PDB entry 7DNK | electron microscopy, 6.41 A resolution (low resolution: residue-level contacts below are approximate; hydrogen-bond / salt-bridge calls are withheld) | chains A and E of the 7 polymer chains in the assembly

== Chain A (and E) ==
Protein: Major capsid protein L1
From: Human papillomavirus type 58
Notes: chain E of this document is another copy of the same molecule, construct and numbering; everything in this record applies to it too
Reference sequence: P26535 (VL1_HPV58); residues -25 to 498 here correspond to UniProt positions 1-524 (UniProt number = residue number + 26)
Chain sequence (524 residues; row label = number of the first residue in the row; numbers below 1 keep their minus sign (Met-25 is residue -25)):
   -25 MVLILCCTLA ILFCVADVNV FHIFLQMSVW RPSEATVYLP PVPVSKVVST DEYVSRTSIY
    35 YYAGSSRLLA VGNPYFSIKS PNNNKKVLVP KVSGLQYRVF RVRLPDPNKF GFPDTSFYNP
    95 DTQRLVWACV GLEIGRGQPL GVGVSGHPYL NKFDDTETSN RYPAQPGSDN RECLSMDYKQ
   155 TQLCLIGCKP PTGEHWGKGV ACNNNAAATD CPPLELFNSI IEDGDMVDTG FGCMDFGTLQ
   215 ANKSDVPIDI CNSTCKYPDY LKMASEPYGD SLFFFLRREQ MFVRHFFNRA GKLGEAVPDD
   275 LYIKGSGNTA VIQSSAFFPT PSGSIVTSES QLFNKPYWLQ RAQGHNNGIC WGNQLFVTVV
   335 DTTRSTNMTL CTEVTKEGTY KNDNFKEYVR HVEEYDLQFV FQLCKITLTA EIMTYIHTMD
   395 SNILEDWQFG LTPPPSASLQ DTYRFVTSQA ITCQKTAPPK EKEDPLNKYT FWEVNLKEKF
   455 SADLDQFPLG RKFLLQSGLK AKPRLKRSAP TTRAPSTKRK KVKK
Disordered / not traced: -25 to 10, 474-498 (chain E: -25 to 1, 474-498)

== Interface between chain A and chain E ==
Pairs across the interface (123):
  Arg41(A) - Asp233(E)
  Arg41(A) - Lys236(E)
  Leu62(A) - Thr183(E)
  Lys83(A) - Val11(E)
  Lys83(A) - Tyr12(E)
  Phe84(A) - Val11(E)
  Phe84(A) - Tyr12(E)
  Gly85(A) - Val11(E)
  Gly85(A) - Tyr12(E)
  Gly85(A) - Leu13(E)
  Gly85(A) - Pro14(E)
  Gly111(A) - Tyr231(E)
  Gly111(A) - Leu235(E)
  Gln112(A) - Tyr231(E)
  Pro113(A) - Asp202(E)
  Pro113(A) - Tyr231(E)
  Val118(A) - Phe260(E)
  Val118(A) - Pro293(E)
  Pro122(A) - Tyr136(E)
  Pro122(A) - Ile286(E)
  Tyr123(A) - Tyr136(E)
  Tyr123(A) - Tyr276(E)
  Tyr123(A) - Ile277(E)
  Tyr123(A) - Val285(E)
  Tyr123(A) - Ile286(E)
  Asp143(A) - Gly279(E)
  Asp143(A) - Thr283(E)
  Arg145(A) - Tyr136(E)
  Arg145(A) - Ile277(E)
  Arg145(A) - Lys278(E)
  Arg145(A) - Gly279(E)
  Glu146(A) - Ser133(E)
  Glu146(A) - Asn134(E)
  Glu146(A) - Arg135(E)
  Glu146(A) - Tyr136(E)
  Cys147(A) - Thr130(E)
  Cys147(A) - Asn134(E)
  Cys147(A) - Tyr136(E)
  Cys147(A) - Gln287(E)
  Leu148(A) - Thr130(E)
  Leu148(A) - Thr132(E)
  Leu148(A) - Ser133(E)
  Leu148(A) - Asn134(E)
  Ser149(A) - Thr130(E)
  Asp151(A) - Phe260(E)
  Ala215(A) - Ile277(E)
  Asn216(A) - Ile277(E)
  Lys217(A) - Leu275(E)
  Lys217(A) - Tyr276(E)
  Ser218(A) - Ile277(E)
  Cys225(A) - Leu275(E)
  Asn226(A) - Leu275(E)
  Arg258(A) - Arg258(E)
  His259(A) - Glu131(E)
  Phe261(A) - Thr132(E)
  Ile299(A) - Met255(E)
  Ile299(A) - Phe256(E)
  Ile299(A) - Ser298(E)
  Val300(A) - Gln254(E)
  Val300(A) - Met255(E)
  Thr301(A) - Glu253(E)
  Thr301(A) - Gln254(E)
  Ser302(A) - Arg251(E)
  Ser302(A) - Glu253(E)
  Glu303(A) - Arg252(E)
  Glu303(A) - Glu253(E)
  Glu303(A) - Gln254(E)
  Arg338(A) - Tyr231(E)
  Met342(A) - Trp170(E)
  Met342(A) - Leu188(E)
  Met342(A) - Gly206(E)
  Met342(A) - Cys207(E)
  Met342(A) - Met208(E)
  Thr343(A) - Gln214(E)
  Thr343(A) - Arg263(E)
  Leu344(A) - Pro186(E)
  Cys345(A) - Leu213(E)
  Cys345(A) - Gln214(E)
  Cys345(A) - Ala215(E)
  Cys345(A) - Asn216(E)
  Glu347(A) - Ala215(E)
  Val348(A) - Lys266(E)
  Tyr354(A) - Ser142(E)
  Tyr354(A) - Asp143(E)
  Tyr354(A) - Arg145(E)
  Tyr354(A) - Asn216(E)
  Lys355(A) - Ser142(E)
  Asn356(A) - Ser142(E)
  Asn356(A) - Asp143(E)
  Asn356(A) - Asn144(E)
  Asn356(A) - Gly265(E)
  Asn356(A) - Lys266(E)
  Asp357(A) - Lys266(E)
  Asn358(A) - Lys266(E)
  Phe359(A) - Ala215(E)
  Phe359(A) - Asn216(E)
  Phe359(A) - Lys266(E)
  Lys360(A) - Lys266(E)
  Lys360(A) - Leu267(E)
  Lys360(A) - Gly268(E)
  Glu361(A) - Ala264(E)
  Glu361(A) - Gly265(E)
  Glu361(A) - Lys266(E)
  Glu361(A) - Leu267(E)
  Glu361(A) - Gly268(E)
  Tyr362(A) - Asp184(E)
  Tyr362(A) - Cys185(E)
  Tyr362(A) - Gly268(E)
  Tyr362(A) - Glu269(E)
  Arg364(A) - Cys185(E)
  Asp370(A) - Leu235(E)
  Glu452(A) - Tyr12(E)
  Phe454(A) - Leu13(E)
  Phe454(A) - Pro15(E)
  Asp457(A) - Lys20(E)
  Asp459(A) - His319(E)
  Gln460(A) - Lys20(E)
  Gln460(A) - Val21(E)
  Pro462(A) - Ala238(E)
  Arg465(A) - Gln317(E)
  Arg465(A) - Gly318(E)
  Arg465(A) - His319(E)
  Leu469(A) - Arg315(E)
Other interface residues (no listed pair), chain A (70 interface residues in all): Phe50, Pro55, Val63, Phe86, Arg110, Val116, Ser119, Gly120, His121, Thr340, Thr346, Glu368
Other interface residues (no listed pair), chain E (82 interface residues in all): Glu168, Ala182, Leu190, Asn192, Gly204, Pro232, Ala270, Pro272, Ser280, Ala284, Ser288, Ser289, Phe291, Phe292, Gly297

== Overview ==
70 residues of chain A and 82 residues of chain E are in contact.
Both chains are Major capsid protein L1 (Human papillomavirus type 58). Entry 7DNK (2-fold subparticles
refinement of human papillomavirus type 58 pseudovirus in complexed with the Fab fragment of ...) was
determined by electron microscopy together with 7DNH and 7DNL from the same study.
